PDB entry 4KPS | X-ray diffraction, 2.59 A resolution | chains D and E of the 6 polymer chains in the assembly

# Chain D
Protein: Hemagglutinin
Source organism: Influenza A virus
Notes: fragment: HA2 chain
UniProt: P13103 (HEMA_I77AF); residues 2-166 here correspond to UniProt positions 345-509 (UniProt number = residue number + 343)
Sequence (165 residues; row label = number of the first residue in the row):
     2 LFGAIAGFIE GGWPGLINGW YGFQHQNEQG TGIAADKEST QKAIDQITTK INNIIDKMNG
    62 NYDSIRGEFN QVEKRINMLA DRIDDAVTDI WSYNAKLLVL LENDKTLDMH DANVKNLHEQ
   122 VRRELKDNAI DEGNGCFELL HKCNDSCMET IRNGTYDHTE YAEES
Disulfide bonds: Cys144-Cys148
Curated features (UniProtKB/Swiss-Prot):
  - glycosylation (N-linked (GlcNAc...) asparagine): Asn145, Asn154

# Chain E
Protein: Hemagglutinin
Source organism: Influenza A virus
Notes: fragment: HA1 chain
UniProt: P13103 (HEMA_I77AF); residues 6-327 here correspond to UniProt positions 19-340 (UniProt number = residue number + 13)
Sequence (324 residues; row label = number of the first residue in the row):
     4 IQDRICVGYL STNSSERVDT LLENGVPVTS SIDLIETNHT GTYCSLNGVS PVHLGDCSFE
    64 GWIVGNPACT SNFGIREWSY LIEDPAAPHG LCYPGELNNN GELRHLFSGI RSFSRTELIP
   124 PTSWGEVLDG TTSACRDNTG TNSFYRNLVW FIKKNNRYPV ISKTYNNTTG RDVLVLWGIH
   184 HPVSVDETKT LYVNSDPYTL VSTKSWSEKY KLETGVRPGY NGQRSWMKIY WSLIHPGEMI
   244 TFESNGGFLA PRYGYIIEEY GKGRIFQSRI RMSRCNTKCQ TSVGGINTNR TFQNIDKNAL
   304 GDCPKYIKSG QLKLATGLRN VPAI
Disulfide bonds: Cys47-Cys278, Cys60-Cys72, Cys95-Cys138, Cys282-Cys306
Glycans and other covalent adducts: N-acetylglucosamine (NAG) linked to Asn169
Differences from the reference sequence: expression tag (4-5)
Curated features (UniProtKB/Swiss-Prot):
  - glycosylation (N-linked (GlcNAc...) asparagine): Asn16, Asn41, Asn169, Asn170, Asn292
What the authors report for this chain:
  - binding site for N-acetyl-alpha-neuraminic acid: Thr135, Gln226, Ser228
  - specificity-determining residues: Val186
  - mutagenesis - V186N: decreased binding to avian receptor analog
  - mutagenesis - V186N: increased binding to human receptor analog

# Interface between chain D and chain E
Pairs across the interface (11):
  Gln72(D) - His238(E)
  Val73(D) - Glu105(E)
  Glu74(D) - Glu105(E)
  Lys75(D) - Glu105(E)
  Lys75(D) - His238(E)
  Lys75(D) - Tyr263(E)
  Arg76(D) - Gly104(E)
  Arg76(D) - Glu105(E)  hydrogen bond (backbone-side chain)
  Arg76(D) - His108(E)
  Met79(D) - His108(E)
  Met79(D) - Leu109(E)  hydrophobic
Interface residues without a listed pair, chain D (7 interface residues in all): Ile77
Interface residues without a listed pair, chain E (7 interface residues in all): Leu236

# In short
The chain D/chain E interface involves 7 residues from each chain, with 1 hydrogen bond. The hydrogen-bonded
pair is Arg76(D)-Glu105(E). Covalently linked N-acetylglucosamine: at Asn169(E). From the paper: a binding
site for N-acetyl-alpha-neuraminic acid at Thr135(E), Gln226(E) and Ser228(E); V186N of chain E reduces
binding to avian receptor analog.
Chain D is Hemagglutinin and chain E is Hemagglutinin, both from Influenza A virus; the structure, Structure
and receptor binding specificity of the hemagglutinin H13 from avian influenza A virus H13N6, was determined
by X-ray diffraction, deposited together with 4KPQ.
